PDB entry 5GAM | electron microscopy, 3.70 A resolution | chains h and j of the 12 polymer chains in the assembly

[Chain h]
Protein: Small nuclear ribonucleoprotein Sm D1
Organism: Saccharomyces cerevisiae
UniProtKB: Q02260 (SMD1_YEAST); residues 1-146 here = UniProt positions 1-146
Sequence (146 residues; numbered 1 to 146; the number before each row is that of its first residue):
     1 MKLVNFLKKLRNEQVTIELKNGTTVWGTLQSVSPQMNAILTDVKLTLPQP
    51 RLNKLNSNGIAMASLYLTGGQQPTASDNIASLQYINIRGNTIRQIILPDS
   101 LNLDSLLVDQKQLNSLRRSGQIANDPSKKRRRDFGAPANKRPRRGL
Disordered / not traced: 49-75, 110-146
UniProt features mapped onto this chain:
  - motif: Lys128 to Arg144 (Nuclear localization signal)

[Chain j]
Protein: Small nuclear ribonucleoprotein Sm D2
Organism: Saccharomyces cerevisiae
UniProtKB: Q06217 (SMD2_YEAST); residues 1-110 here = UniProt positions 1-110
Sequence (110 residues; row label = number of the first residue in the row):
     1 MSSQIIDRPKHELSRAELEELEEFEFKHGPMSLINDAMVTRTPVIISLRN
    51 NHKIIARVKAFDRHCNMVLENVKELWTEKKGKNVINRERFISKLFLRGDS
   101 VIVVLKTPVE
Disordered / not traced: 1-14, 109-110

[How chain h and chain j interact]
Residue-residue contacts (44; chain h residue first):
  Met1(h) - Phe61(j)
  Met1(h) - Asp62(j)
  Leu3(h) - Ala60(j)  hydrophobic
  Leu3(h) - Phe61(j)
  Leu3(h) - Asp62(j)
  Leu3(h) - Asn66(j)
  Leu3(h) - Met67(j)
  Leu3(h) - Phe95(j)  hydrophobic
  Phe6(h) - Val68(j)  hydrophobic
  Phe6(h) - Phe95(j)  hydrophobic
  Leu7(h) - Phe95(j)  hydrophobic
  Glu18(h) - Arg89(j)  salt bridge
  Lys20(h) - Asp99(j)  salt bridge
  Met36(h) - Asn66(j)
  Met36(h) - Phe95(j)  hydrophobic
  Met36(h) - Arg97(j)
  Ser76(h) - Glu78(j)
  Gly89(h) - Arg97(j)  hydrogen bond (backbone-side chain)
  Asn90(h) - Arg97(j)
  Ile92(h) - Arg97(j)
  Arg93(h) - Arg49(j)
  Arg93(h) - Asn50(j)
  Arg93(h) - Leu96(j)
  Arg93(h) - Arg97(j)  hydrogen bond (backbone-backbone)
  Arg93(h) - Ser100(j)
  Gln94(h) - Leu48(j)
  Gln94(h) - Leu94(j)
  Gln94(h) - Phe95(j)
  Gln94(h) - Leu96(j)
  Ile95(h) - Leu94(j)
  Ile95(h) - Phe95(j)  hydrogen bond (backbone-backbone)
  Ile96(h) - Ile91(j)  hydrophobic
  Ile96(h) - Lys93(j)
  Ile96(h) - Leu94(j)  hydrophobic
  Leu97(h) - Lys93(j)  hydrogen bond (backbone-backbone)
  Leu97(h) - Phe95(j)
  Pro98(h) - Lys93(j)
  Asp99(h) - Lys93(j)  hydrogen bond (backbone-side chain)
  Leu101(h) - Lys93(j)
  Leu103(h) - Lys59(j)
  Leu103(h) - Glu70(j)
  Asp104(h) - Lys59(j)  salt bridge
  Leu107(h) - Lys59(j)
  Leu107(h) - Ala60(j)  hydrophobic
Also at the interface, not in a pair above, chain h (23 interface residues in all): Pro48
Also at the interface, not in a pair above, chain j (25 interface residues in all): Glu19, Glu23, His52, Ile54

[Overview]
Chain h and chain j form an interface of 23 and 25 residues respectively, with 5 hydrogen bonds and 3 salt
bridges. Polar contacts include Glu18(h)-Arg89(j), Lys20(h)-Asp99(j) and Asp104(h)-Lys59(j).
Here chain h is Small nuclear ribonucleoprotein Sm D1 and chain j is Small nuclear ribonucleoprotein Sm D2,
both from Saccharomyces cerevisiae. Entry 5GAM (Foot region of the yeast spliceosomal U4/U6.U5 tri-snRNP) was
determined by electron microscopy together with 5GAN, 5GAO and 5GAP from the same study.
